Entry 9GUR (electron microscopy, 4.20 A resolution (low resolution: residue-level contacts below are approximate; hydrogen-bond / salt-bridge calls are withheld)); this record covers chains 6 and 4 of the 9 polymer chains in the assembly.

Chain 6:
Molecule: Non-Template DNA strand
Sequence (30 nucleotides; each row starts with the number of its first residue):
     1 CTCTGAATCT CTTCCCGCGC GCCGTAGGAC
Unresolved in the structure: 1-2

Chain 4:
Protein: DNA-directed RNA polymerase subunit beta'
Source organism: Escherichia coli K-12
Notes: EC 2.7.7.6
UniProtKB: P0A8T7 (RPOC_ECOLI); numbering as in UniProt (aligned over 15-1373)
Chain sequence (1359 residues; each row starts with the number of its first residue):
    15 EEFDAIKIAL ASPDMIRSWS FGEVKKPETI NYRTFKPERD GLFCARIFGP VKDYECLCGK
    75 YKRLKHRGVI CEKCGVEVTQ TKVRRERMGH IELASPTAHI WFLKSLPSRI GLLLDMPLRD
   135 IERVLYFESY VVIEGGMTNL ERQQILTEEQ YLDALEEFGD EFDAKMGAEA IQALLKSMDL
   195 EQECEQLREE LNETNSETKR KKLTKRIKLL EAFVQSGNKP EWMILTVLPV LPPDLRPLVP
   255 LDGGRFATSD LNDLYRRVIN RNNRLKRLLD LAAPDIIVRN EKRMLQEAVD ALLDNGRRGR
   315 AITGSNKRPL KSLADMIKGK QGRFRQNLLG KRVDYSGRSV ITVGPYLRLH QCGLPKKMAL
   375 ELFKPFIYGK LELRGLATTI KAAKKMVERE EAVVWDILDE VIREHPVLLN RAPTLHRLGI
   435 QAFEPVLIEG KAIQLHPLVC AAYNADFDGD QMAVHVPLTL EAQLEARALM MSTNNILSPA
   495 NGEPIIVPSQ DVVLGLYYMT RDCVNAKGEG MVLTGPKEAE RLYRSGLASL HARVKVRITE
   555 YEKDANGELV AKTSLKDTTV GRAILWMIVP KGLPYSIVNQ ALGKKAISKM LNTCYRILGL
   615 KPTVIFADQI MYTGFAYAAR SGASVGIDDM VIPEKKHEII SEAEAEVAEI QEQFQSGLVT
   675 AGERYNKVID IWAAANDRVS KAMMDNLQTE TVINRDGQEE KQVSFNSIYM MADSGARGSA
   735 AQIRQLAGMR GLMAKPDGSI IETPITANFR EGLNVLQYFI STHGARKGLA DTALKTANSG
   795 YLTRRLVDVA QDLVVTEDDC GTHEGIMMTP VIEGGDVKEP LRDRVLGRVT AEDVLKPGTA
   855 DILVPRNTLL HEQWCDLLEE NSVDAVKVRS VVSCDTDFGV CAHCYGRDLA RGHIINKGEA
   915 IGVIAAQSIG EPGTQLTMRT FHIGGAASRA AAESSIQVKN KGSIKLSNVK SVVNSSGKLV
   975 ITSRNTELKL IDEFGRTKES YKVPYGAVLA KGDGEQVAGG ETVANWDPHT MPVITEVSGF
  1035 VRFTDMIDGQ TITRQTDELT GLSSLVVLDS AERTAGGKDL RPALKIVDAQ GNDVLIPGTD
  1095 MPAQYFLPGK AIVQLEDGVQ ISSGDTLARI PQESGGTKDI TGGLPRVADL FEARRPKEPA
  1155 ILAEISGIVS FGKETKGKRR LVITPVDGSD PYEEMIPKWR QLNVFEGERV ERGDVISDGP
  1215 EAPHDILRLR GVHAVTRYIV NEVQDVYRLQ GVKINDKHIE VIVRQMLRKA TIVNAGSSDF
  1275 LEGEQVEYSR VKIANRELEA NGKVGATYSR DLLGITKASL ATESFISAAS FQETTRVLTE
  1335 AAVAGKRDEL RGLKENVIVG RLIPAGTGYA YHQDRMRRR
Unresolved in the structure: 934-951, 1127-1134
Swiss-Prot annotation at these positions:
  - binding site (Zn(2+)): Cys70, Cys72, Cys85, Cys88, Cys814, Cys888, Cys895, Cys898
  - binding site (Mg(2+)): Asp460, Asp462, Asp464
  - modified residue: Lys983 (N6-acetyllysine)
  - mutagenesis: Gln504 (Q504P: Resistant to antibiotics salinamide A and B), Asn690 (N690D: Resistant to antibiotics salinamide A and B), Met697 (M697V: Resistant to antibiotics salinamide A and B), Ala735 (A735T: Resistant to antibiotics salinamide A and B), Arg738 (R738C/H/P/S: Resistant to antibiotics salinamide A and B), Ala748 (A748E: Resistant to antibiotics salinamide A and B), Pro758 (P758S/T: Resistant to antibiotics salinamide A and B), Phe763 (F763C: Resistant to antibiotics salinamide A and B), Ser775 (S775A: Resistant to antibiotics salinamide A and B), Ala779 (A779T/V: Resistant to antibiotics salinamide A and B), Arg780 (R780C: Resistant to antibiotics salinamide A and B), Gly782 (G782A/C: Resistant to antibiotics salinamide A and B), 1 further mutagenesis entry in UniProt
Ion coordination: Zn2+ site 1: Cys70, Cys72, Cys85, Cys88; Mg2+: Asp460, Asp462, Asp464 (shared with 1 residue of chain X); Zn2+ site 2: Cys814, Cys888, Cys895, Cys898

Chain 6 / chain 4 interface:
Contacting residue pairs (27; chain 6 residue first):
  DC3(6) - Ser210(4)
  DC3(6) - Thr212(4)
  DG5(6) - Lys1172(4)
  DG5(6) - Met1189(4)
  DA6(6) - Lys1172(4)
  DC11(6) - Arg311(4)
  DT12(6) - Arg311(4)
  DT12(6) - Glu1327(4)
  DT12(6) - Thr1329(4)
  DT13(6) - Tyr795(4)
  DT13(6) - Gln1326(4)
  DT13(6) - Glu1327(4)
  DC14(6) - Tyr795(4)
  DC15(6) - Lys334(4)
  DC15(6) - Pro427(4)
  DC15(6) - Thr790(4)
  DC15(6) - Ala791(4)
  DC16(6) - Lys334(4)
  DC16(6) - Arg339(4)
  DC16(6) - Pro427(4)
  DC18(6) - Arg346(4)
  DC18(6) - Arg352(4)
  DG24(6) - Leu255(4)
  DG24(6) - Thr262(4)
  DT25(6) - Arg270(4)
  DT25(6) - Ser319(4)
  DA26(6) - Ser319(4)
Other interface residues (no listed pair), chain 6 (14 interface residues in all): DT4
Other interface residues (no listed pair), chain 4 (24 interface residues in all): Ala261, Gly333, Ala426, Gly794

In short:
The interface between chain 6 and chain 4 involves 14 residues on one side and 24 on the other. The Mg2+ site
is built by Asp460(4), Asp462(4) and Asp464(4). UniProt lists 8 Zn2+-binding residues, 3 Mg2+-binding residues
and 13 mutagenesis sites on chain 4.
Chain 6 is Non-Template DNA strand and chain 4 is DNA-directed RNA polymerase subunit beta' (Escherichia coli
K-12); the structure, 30S mRNA delivery complex TEC resolved (TEC only), was determined by electron
microscopy, deposited together with 9GUP, 9GUQ, 9GUS, 9GUT, 9GUU, 9GUV, 9GUW and 9GUX.
